9IM2 - chains A and B of the 7 polymer chains in the assembly; structure by electron microscopy, 3.12 A resolution.

# Chain A (and B)
Name: Primase D5
Source organism: Monkeypox virus
Notes: chain B of this document is another copy of the same molecule, construct and numbering; everything in this record applies to it too
UniProt: Q5IXS3 (Q5IXS3_MONPV); numbering as in UniProt (aligned over 1-785)
Amino-acid sequence (785 residues; numbered 1 to 785; the number before each row is that of its first residue):
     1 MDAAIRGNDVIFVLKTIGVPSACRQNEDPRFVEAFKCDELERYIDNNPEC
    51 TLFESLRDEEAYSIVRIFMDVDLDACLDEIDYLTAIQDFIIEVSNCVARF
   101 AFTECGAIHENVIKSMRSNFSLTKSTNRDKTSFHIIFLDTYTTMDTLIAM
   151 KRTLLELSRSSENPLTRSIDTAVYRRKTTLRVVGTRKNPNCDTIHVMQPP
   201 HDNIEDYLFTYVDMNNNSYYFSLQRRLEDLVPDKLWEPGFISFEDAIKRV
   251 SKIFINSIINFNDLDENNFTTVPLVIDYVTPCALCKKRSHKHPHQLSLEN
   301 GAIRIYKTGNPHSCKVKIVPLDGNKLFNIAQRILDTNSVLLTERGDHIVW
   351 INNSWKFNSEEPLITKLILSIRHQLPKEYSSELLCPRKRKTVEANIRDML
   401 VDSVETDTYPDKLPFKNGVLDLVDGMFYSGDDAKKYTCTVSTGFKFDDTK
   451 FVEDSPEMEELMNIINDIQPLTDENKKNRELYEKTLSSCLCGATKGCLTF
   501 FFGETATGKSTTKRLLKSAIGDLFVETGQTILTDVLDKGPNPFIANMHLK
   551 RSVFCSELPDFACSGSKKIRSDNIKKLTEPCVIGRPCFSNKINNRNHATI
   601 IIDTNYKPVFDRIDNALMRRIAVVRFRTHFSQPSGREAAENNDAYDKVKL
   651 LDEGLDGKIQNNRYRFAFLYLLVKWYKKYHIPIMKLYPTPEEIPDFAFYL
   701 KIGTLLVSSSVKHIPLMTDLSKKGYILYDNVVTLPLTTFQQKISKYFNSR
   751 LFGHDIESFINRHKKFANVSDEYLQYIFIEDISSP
Disordered / not traced: 1-320
Bound ions: Mg2+: Ser-510 (together with ATP)
Residues lining bound ligands: ATP (adenosine-5'-triphosphate): Ile-464, Asp-467, Ile-468, Glu-504, Thr-505, Ala-506, Thr-507, Gly-508, Lys-509, Ser-510, Thr-511, Glu-557, Phe-630, Lys-649, Leu-650, Leu-651, Asp-652, Leu-655, Asp-656

# Chain A / chain B interface
Residue-residue contacts (48; chain A residue first):
  Ile-351(A) with Val-401(B), hydrophobic
  Asn-352(A) with Val-401(B)
  Thr-365(A) with Asp-398(B), hydrogen bond
  Lys-366(A) with Arg-397(B); Asp-398(B); Leu-400(B), hydrogen bond (side chain-backbone)
  Leu-369(A) with Asp-398(B); Met-399(B), hydrophobic
  Leu-384(A) with Asn-324(B); Phe-327(B), hydrophobic; Asn-395(B)
  Arg-389(A) with Asn-395(B), hydrogen bond; Asp-398(B), salt bridge
  Thr-505(A) with Asn-615(B); Ala-616(B), hydrogen bond (side chain-backbone); Arg-619(B)
  Glu-526(A) with Cys-581(B); Ile-583(B); Asn-593(B)
  Gly-528(A) with Asp-537(B)
  Gln-529(A) with Val-535(B); Asp-537(B), hydrogen bond (backbone-side chain)
  Thr-530(A) with Asp-537(B)
  Pro-542(A) with Arg-585(B); Asn-590(B)
  Phe-543(A) with Asp-537(B); Ile-583(B), hydrophobic; Ile-592(B), hydrophobic
  Asn-546(A) with Asn-590(B); Ile-592(B)
  Glu-557(A) with Lys-575(B)
  Pro-559(A) with Asp-572(B)
  Asp-560(A) with Arg-612(B), salt bridge
  Ala-562(A) with Arg-762(B)
  Cys-563(A) with Asp-611(B)
  Asn-605(A) with Lys-575(B); Asp-614(B), hydrogen bond
  Tyr-606(A) with Arg-612(B); Asp-614(B), hydrogen bond
  Asn-641(A) with Val-707(B); Ser-708(B), hydrogen bond (backbone-side chain)
  Asp-643(A) with Ser-708(B), hydrogen bond; Ser-709(B)
  Arg-750(A) with Phe-766(B); Ala-767(B); Asn-768(B), hydrogen bond (side chain-backbone); Val-769(B)
  Leu-751(A) with Phe-766(B), hydrophobic
Interface residues without a listed pair, chain A (38 interface residues in all): Glu-361, Pro-362, Arg-372, Ser-381, Cys-385, Pro-386, Lys-416, Thr-527, Ser-556, Cys-587, Phe-588, Asn-642
Interface residues without a listed pair, chain B (37 interface residues in all): Gly-323, His-347, Asp-402, Lys-576, Phe-588

# Overview
38 residues of chain A face 37 of chain B across their interface; the contacts include 10 hydrogen bonds and 2
salt bridges. Polar contacts include Arg-389(A)/Asp-398(B), Asp-560(A)/Arg-612(B) and Thr-365(A)/Asp-398(B).
Bound to chain A: ATP.
Both chains are Primase D5 (Monkeypox virus). Entry 9IM2 (The Cryo-EM structure of MPXV E5 in complex with
ssDNA in intermediate state 3) was determined by electron microscopy (same publication as 9ILY, 9ILZ, 9IM0,
9IM1 and 9IM3).
